Entry 6V8O (electron microscopy, 3.07 A resolution); this record covers chains M and O of the 22 polymer chains in the assembly.

== Chain M ==
Molecule: Chromatin structure-remodeling complex protein RSC6
Organism: Saccharomyces cerevisiae (strain ATCC 204508 / S288c)
UniProtKB: P25632 (RSC6_YEAST); residues 1-483 here = UniProt positions 1-483
Sequence (483 residues; numbered 1 to 483; the number before each row is that of its first residue):
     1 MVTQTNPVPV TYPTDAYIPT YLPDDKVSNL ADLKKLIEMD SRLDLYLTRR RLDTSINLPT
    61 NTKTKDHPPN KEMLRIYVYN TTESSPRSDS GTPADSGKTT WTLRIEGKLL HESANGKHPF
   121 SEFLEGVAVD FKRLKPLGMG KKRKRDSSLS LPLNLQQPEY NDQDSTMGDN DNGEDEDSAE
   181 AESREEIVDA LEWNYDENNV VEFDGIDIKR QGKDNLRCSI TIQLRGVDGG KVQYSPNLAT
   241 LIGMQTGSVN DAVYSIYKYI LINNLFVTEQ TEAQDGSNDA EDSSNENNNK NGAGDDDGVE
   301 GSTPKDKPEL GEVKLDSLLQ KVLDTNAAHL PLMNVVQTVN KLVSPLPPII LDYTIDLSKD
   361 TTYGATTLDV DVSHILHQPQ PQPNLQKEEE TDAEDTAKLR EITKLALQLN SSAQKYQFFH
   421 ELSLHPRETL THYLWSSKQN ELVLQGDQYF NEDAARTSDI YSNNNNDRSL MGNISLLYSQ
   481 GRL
Not modelled in the structure: 1-3, 65-69, 84-217, 276-306

== Chain O ==
Molecule: Chromatin structure-remodeling complex protein RSC58
Organism: Saccharomyces cerevisiae (strain ATCC 204508 / S288c)
UniProtKB: Q07979 (RSC58_YEAST); numbering as in UniProt (aligned over 1-502)
Sequence (502 residues; each row starts with the number of its first residue):
     1 MTESVGGNKL VDFLVNVQSI LNAASVKCHV VDESFPAKFF EKNPDKIYES YCKFIKNRSN
    61 SEGLIRNEDK LVLTTINKRF ENGEYEPIQG GFYKLYHDIK LVCTILIHFY PQGTRNYQLV
   121 DKFYKFSSEL LLRECCRIGI ALTQTNNIKS RSGKLLSGNE MDEYDDDDAT ELDKIISYDF
   181 IKISMNYTVP ISQTYQIRTK DMDLFSSIIS KSNLDKRPHE LPNTNFKINN VLPQTDIENE
   241 APRLGFVGAN TSNIPDPTLP PTEMMTRFLH PNWYALPTTV WLKYGNYNSW APSFNENGTV
   301 VDSTTRGLIW LERIGYMDLY EKNEKKVKQE ELLNTNEEGI NRKQNDENNK NVDGKSNGVQ
   361 DDGGDNDNDA TIASANSEST ENKEQFIIKL QNLYNWTPSN YIGDDEIENF RNGTPDKLVS
   421 DSLLKLKRLR KERILNKVLK PTTEERELYF KVKRILKEVI LAKKVSKVPI NNVRAFPVLQ
   481 TNYNGSIPVV RAQPGRKRKH KK
Not modelled in the structure: 1-8, 63-72, 144-165, 319-386, 493-502

== Chain M / chain O interface ==
Residue-residue contacts - 59 pairs, chain M then chain O:
  Pro-7(M) with Leu-282(O), hydrophobic; Lys-283(O), hydrogen bond (backbone-backbone); Tyr-284(O)
  Val-8(M) with Lys-283(O)
  Pro-9(M) with Val-280(O), hydrophobic
  Val-10(M) with Val-280(O); Trp-281(O), hydrogen bond (backbone-backbone)
  Thr-11(M) with Trp-281(O)
  Tyr-12(M) with Trp-281(O); Lys-283(O)
  Pro-13(M) with Trp-281(O), hydrophobic; Trp-310(O)
  Thr-14(M) with Trp-281(O); Leu-282(O), hydrogen bond (side chain-backbone); Ser-293(O)
  Asp-15(M) with Ser-293(O); Phe-294(O)
  Ala-16(M) with Phe-294(O)
  Tyr-17(M) with Phe-294(O), hydrophobic; Ser-303(O)
  Ser-41(M) with Ser-289(O)
  Asp-44(M) with Tyr-287(O); Ser-289(O), hydrogen bond; Trp-290(O)
  Leu-45(M) with Trp-290(O), hydrophobic
  Leu-47(M) with Tyr-287(O), hydrophobic
  Thr-48(M) with Tyr-287(O); Asn-288(O); Trp-290(O)
  Arg-51(M) with Tyr-287(O)
  Asp-392(M) with Asn-286(O)
  Asp-395(M) with Tyr-287(O)
  Thr-396(M) with Lys-283(O); Asn-286(O)
  Arg-400(M) with Trp-310(O)
  Lys-404(M) with Leu-311(O); Gly-315(O), hydrogen bond (side chain-backbone)
  Leu-407(M) with Gly-307(O); Leu-308(O); Leu-311(O), hydrophobic
  Gln-408(M) with Leu-311(O); Tyr-316(O), hydrogen bond
  Ser-411(M) with Leu-308(O)
  Gln-414(M) with Leu-308(O)
  Val-443(M) with Asn-272(O)
  Gly-446(M) with His-270(O), hydrogen bond (backbone-side chain)
  Asp-447(M) with His-270(O); Asn-272(O); Trp-273(O)
  Phe-450(M) with Met-265(O); Phe-268(O), hydrophobic
  Asn-451(M) with Met-265(O)
  Glu-452(M) with Glu-263(O); Met-264(O), hydrogen bond (side chain-backbone); Met-265(O), hydrogen bond (backbone-side chain)
  Ala-455(M) with Met-264(O); Met-265(O), hydrophobic
  Arg-456(M) with Thr-262(O), hydrogen bond (side chain-backbone); Met-264(O)
Interface residues without a listed pair, chain M (38 interface residues in all): Asp-40, Leu-399, Asn-410, Tyr-461
Interface residues without a listed pair, chain O (31 interface residues in all): Thr-266, Glu-296, Thr-304, Glu-312

== Summary ==
38 residues of chain M and 31 residues of chain O are in contact; the contacts include 10 hydrogen bonds.
Polar pairs include Thr-14(M)/Leu-282(O), Asp-44(M)/Ser-289(O) and Lys-404(M)/Gly-315(O).
Here chain M is Chromatin structure-remodeling complex protein RSC6 and chain O is Chromatin
structure-remodeling complex protein RSC58, both from Saccharomyces cerevisiae (strain ATCC 204508 / S288c).
Entry 6V8O (RSC core) was determined by electron microscopy, deposited together with 6V92.
